Entry 9C3S (X-ray diffraction, 2.16 A resolution); this record covers chains A and F of the 6 polymer chains in the assembly.

Chain A:
Molecule: Methyltransferase
Organism: Burkholderia cenocepacia
Reference sequence: A0A8I1DKW0 (A0A8I1DKW0_BURCE); residues 2-284 here correspond to UniProt positions 1-283 (UniProt number = residue number - 1)
Amino-acid sequence (283 residues; each row starts with the number of its first residue):
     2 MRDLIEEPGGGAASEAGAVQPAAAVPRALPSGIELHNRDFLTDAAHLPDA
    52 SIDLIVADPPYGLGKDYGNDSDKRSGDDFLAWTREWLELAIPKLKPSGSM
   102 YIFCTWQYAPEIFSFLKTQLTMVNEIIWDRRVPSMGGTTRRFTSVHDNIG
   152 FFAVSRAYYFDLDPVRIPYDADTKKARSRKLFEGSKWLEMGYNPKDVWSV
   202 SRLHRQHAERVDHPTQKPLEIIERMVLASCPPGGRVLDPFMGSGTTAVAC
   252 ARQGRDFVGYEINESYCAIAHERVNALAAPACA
Unresolved in the structure: 2-29, 280-284
Small-molecule neighbours: sinefungin (SFG): Arg39, Asp40, Phe41, Leu42, Asp59, Pro61, Tyr68, Asn70, Ser72, His214, Thr216, Gln217, Lys218, Pro240, Phe241, Met242, Gly243, Ser244, Thr246, Tyr261, Glu262, Ile263, Asn264, Tyr267

Chain F:
Molecule: DNA2
Sequence (14 nucleotides; row label = number of the first residue in the row):
     1 ATGGCTAGTATACA

How chain A and chain F interact:
Pairs across the interface (24):
  Arg132(A) with DT11(F), sugar contact; DA12(F), salt bridge to the phosphate
  Val133(A) with DA10(F), base contact; DT11(F), sugar contact
  Pro134(A) with DA10(F), sugar contact
  Met136(A) with DT9(F), base contact; DA10(F), base contact
  Gly137(A) with DG8(F), hydrogen bond to the base; DT9(F), hydrogen bond to the base
  Gly138(A) with DG8(F), sugar contact; DT9(F), hydrogen bond to the sugar
  Thr139(A) with DT9(F), sugar contact
  Thr140(A) with DG8(F), phosphate contact
  Thr144(A) with DT9(F), phosphate contact; DA10(F), hydrogen bond to the phosphate
  Ser202(A) with DA12(F), sugar contact
  Arg203(A) with DT11(F), hydrogen bond to the base
  His205(A) with DA12(F), base contact; DC13(F), hydrogen bond to the base
  Gln207(A) with DC13(F), base contact; DA14(F), sugar contact
  His208(A) with DC13(F), sugar contact; DA14(F), sugar contact
  Ala209(A) with DA14(F), hydrogen bond to the phosphate
Interface residues without a listed pair, chain F (8 interface residues in all): DA7

Overview:
15 residues of chain A and 8 residues of chain F are in contact; the contacts include 7 hydrogen bonds and 1
salt bridge. Among the polar pairs are Gly137(A)-DG8(F), Gly137(A)-DT9(F) and Arg203(A)-DT11(F). Chain A binds
sinefungin.
Chain A is Methyltransferase (Burkholderia cenocepacia) and chain F is DNA2; the structure, Crystal structure
of DNA N6-Adenine Methyltransferase M.BceJIV from Burkholderia cenocepacia in complex with duplex DNA
substrate ..., was determined by X-ray diffraction (same publication as 8URK, 9C3T and 9C3U).
